PDB entry 7QBZ | X-ray diffraction, 3.25 A resolution | chain A

Chain A:
Molecule: Cadmium translocating P-type ATPase
From: Sulfitobacter sp. (strain NAS-14.1)
Reference sequence: A3T2G5 (A3T2G5_SULSN); residue numbers follow UniProt; this construct covers 1-682
Chain sequence (682 residues; each row starts with the number of its first residue):
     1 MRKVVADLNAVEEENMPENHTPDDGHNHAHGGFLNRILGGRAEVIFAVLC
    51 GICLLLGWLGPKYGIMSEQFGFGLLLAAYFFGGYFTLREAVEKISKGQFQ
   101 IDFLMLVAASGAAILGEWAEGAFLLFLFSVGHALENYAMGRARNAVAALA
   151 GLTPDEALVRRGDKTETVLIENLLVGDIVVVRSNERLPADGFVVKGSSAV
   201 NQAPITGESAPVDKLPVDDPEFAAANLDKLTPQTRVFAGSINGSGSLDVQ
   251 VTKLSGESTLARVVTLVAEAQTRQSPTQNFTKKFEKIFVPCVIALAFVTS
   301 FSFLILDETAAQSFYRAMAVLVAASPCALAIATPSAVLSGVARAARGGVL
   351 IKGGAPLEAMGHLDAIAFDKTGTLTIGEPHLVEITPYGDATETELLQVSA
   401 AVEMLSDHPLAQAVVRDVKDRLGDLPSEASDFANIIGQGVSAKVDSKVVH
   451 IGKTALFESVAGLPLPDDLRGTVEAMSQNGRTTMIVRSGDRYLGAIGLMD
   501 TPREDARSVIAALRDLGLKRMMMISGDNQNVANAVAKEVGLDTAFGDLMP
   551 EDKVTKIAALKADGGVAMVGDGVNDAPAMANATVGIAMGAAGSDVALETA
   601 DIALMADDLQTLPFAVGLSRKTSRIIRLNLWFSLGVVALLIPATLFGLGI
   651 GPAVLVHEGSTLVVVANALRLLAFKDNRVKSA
Not modelled in the structure: 1-40, 679-682
Ion coordination: Mg2+: D369, T371, D571
Small-molecule neighbours: tetrafluoroaluminate (ALF): T206, G207, E208, D369, K370, T371, I524, S525, G526, D527, K553, D571, N574, D575
Reported in the primary citation:
  - catalytic residues: D369
  - contacts within the chain: R273-D601, S325-H657, C327-H657
  - mutagenesis - E120A, R273A, D601A, D601E, D601K: decreased catalytic activity
  - mutagenesis - H657A: abolished catalytic activity

Summary:
Ligands of chain A: tetrafluoroaluminate. D369, T371 and D571 form the Mg2+ site. From the paper: the
catalytic residue D369; E120A, R273A and D601A, among others, reduce catalytic activity; 6 substitutions were
tested in all.
Chain A is Cadmium translocating P-type ATPase (Sulfitobacter sp. (strain NAS-14.1)); the structure, Crystal
structure Cadmium translocating P-type ATPase, was determined by X-ray diffraction, deposited together with
7QC0.
